PDB entry 7ORH | X-ray diffraction, 1.80 A resolution | chains A and P

Chain A:
Protein: 14-3-3 protein sigma
From: Homo sapiens
Reference sequence: P31947 (1433S_HUMAN); numbering as in UniProt (aligned over 1-248)
Sequence (253 residues; each row starts with the number of its first residue; numbers below 1 keep their minus sign (Gly-4 is residue -4)):
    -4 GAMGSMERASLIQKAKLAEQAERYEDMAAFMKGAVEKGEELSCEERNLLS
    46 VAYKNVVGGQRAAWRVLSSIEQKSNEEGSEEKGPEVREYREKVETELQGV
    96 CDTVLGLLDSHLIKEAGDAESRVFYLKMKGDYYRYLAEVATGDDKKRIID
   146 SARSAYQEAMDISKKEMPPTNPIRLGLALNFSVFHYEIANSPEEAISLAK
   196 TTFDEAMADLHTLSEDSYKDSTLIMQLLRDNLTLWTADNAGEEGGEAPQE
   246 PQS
Unresolved in the structure: 71-77, 232-248
Differences from the reference sequence: expression tag (-4 to 0)
Modified residues: Cys38 (S-hydroxycysteine; CSO)
UniProt features mapped onto this chain:
  - site (Interaction with phosphoserine on interacting protein): Arg56, Arg129
  - modified residue (Phosphoserine): Ser5, Ser74, Ser248
Bound ions: Mg2+ site 1 near Glu2 (its only coordinating residue here); Mg2+ site 2 near Glu89 (its only coordinating residue here)
Residues lining bound ligands:
  - 0B7 (N-[(5-carbamimidoyl-3-phenyl-thiophen-2-yl)methyl]-1H-indole-6-carboxamide), molecule 1: Glu14, Cys38, Glu39, Asn42, Leu43, Val46, Leu218
  - 0B7, molecule 2: Cys38, Asn42, Asn166, Pro167, Ile168, Asp215, Ile219

Chain P:
Protein: Cyclin-dependent kinase inhibitor 1B
Reference sequence: P46527 (CDN1B_HUMAN); residue numbers follow UniProt; this construct covers 187-198
Sequence (12 residues; each row starts with the number of its first residue):
   187 TPKKPGLRRRQT
Unresolved in the structure: 187-193
Modified residues: Thr198 (phosphothreonine; TPO)
UniProt features mapped onto this chain:
  - modified residue (Phosphothreonine): Thr187, Thr198
  - mutagenesis: Thr187 (T187A/D: No change in PKB/AKT1- nor UHMK1-mediated phosphorylation; T187A: Abolishes phosphorylation-dependent ubiquitination), Thr198 (T198A/D: Abolishes PKB/AKT1-mediated phosphorylation. 46% cytoplasmic location. Greatly reduced binding to YWHAQ. Equally reduced binding; when associated with A-10 and A-187. No nuclear import ...)

Interface between chain A and chain P:
Contacting residue pairs (21; chain A residue first):
  Lys49(A) - Thr198(P)
  Arg56(A) - Arg195(P)
  Arg56(A) - Arg196(P)
  Arg56(A) - Thr198(P)
  Arg60(A) - Arg195(P)
  Arg129(A) - Arg196(P)
  Arg129(A) - Thr198(P)
  Tyr130(A) - Thr198(P)
  Leu174(A) - Gln197(P)
  Leu174(A) - Thr198(P)
  Asn175(A) - Thr198(P)
  Val178(A) - Arg196(P)
  Val178(A) - Gln197(P)
  Val178(A) - Thr198(P)
  Glu182(A) - Arg196(P)  salt bridge
  Leu222(A) - Gln197(P)
  Asp225(A) - Gln197(P)  hydrogen bond
  Asn226(A) - Arg196(P)
  Asn226(A) - Gln197(P)  hydrogen bond (side chain-backbone)
  Leu229(A) - Arg194(P)
  Leu229(A) - Arg196(P)
Other interface residues (no listed pair), chain A (15 interface residues in all): Glu133, Trp230

Overview:
15 residues of chain A face 5 of chain P across their interface; the contacts include 2 hydrogen bonds and 1
salt bridge. Polar pairs include Glu182(A)-Arg196(P), Asp225(A)-Gln197(P) and Asn226(A)-Gln197(P). Chain A
binds compound 0B7. Curated annotation (UniProt) lists 2 mutagenesis sites on chain P.
Chain A is 14-3-3 protein sigma (Homo sapiens) and chain P is Cyclin-dependent kinase inhibitor 1B; the
structure, Ternary complex of 14-3-3 sigma, p27pT198 phosphopeptide, and WQ178, was determined by X-ray
diffraction.
